Entry 5V7W (X-ray diffraction, 2.65 A resolution); this record covers chain A.

[Chain A]
Protein: Poly [ADP-ribose] polymerase 14
Source organism: Homo sapiens
Notes: EC 2.4.2.30
UniProt: Q460N5 (PAR14_HUMAN), isoform Q460N5-1; residues 1610-1801 here correspond to UniProt positions 1529-1720 (UniProt number = residue number - 81)
Sequence (194 residues; each row starts with the number of its first residue):
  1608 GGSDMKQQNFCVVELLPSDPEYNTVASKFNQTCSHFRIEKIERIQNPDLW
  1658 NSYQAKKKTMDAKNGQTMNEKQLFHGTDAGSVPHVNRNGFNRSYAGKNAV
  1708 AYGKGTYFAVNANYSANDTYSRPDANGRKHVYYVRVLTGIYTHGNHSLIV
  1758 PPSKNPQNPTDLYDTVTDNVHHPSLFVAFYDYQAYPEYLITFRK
Unresolved in the structure: 1608-1613, 1700-1711, 1751-1757
Sequence notes: expression tag (1608-1609)
Residues lining bound ligands: 91J (2-{[(1-methylpiperidin-4-yl)methyl]amino}-5,6,7,8-tetrahydro[1]benzothieno[2,3-d]pyrimidin-4(3H)-one): Phe-1681, His-1682, Gly-1683, Thr-1684, Asp-1685, Ser-1688, Tyr-1714, Phe-1715, Ala-1716, Tyr-1721, Ser-1722, Thr-1726, Tyr-1727, Leu-1782

[Summary]
Chain A binds compound 91J.
Chain A is Poly [ADP-ribose] polymerase 14 (Homo sapiens); the structure, Crystal structure of human PARP14
bound to 2-{[(1-methylpiperidin-4-yl)methyl]amino}-5,6,7,8-tetrahydro[1]benzothieno[2,3-d]pyrimidin-4(3H)-one
inhibitor, was determined by X-ray diffraction, deposited together with 5V7T.
